Entry 3ADC (X-ray diffraction, 2.90 A resolution); this record covers chains A and C of the 4 polymer chains in the assembly.

# Chain A
Protein: L-seryl-tRNA(Sec) kinase
Organism: Methanocaldococcus jannaschii
Notes: EC 2.7.1.-
Reference sequence: Q58933 (PSTK_METJA); numbering as in UniProt (aligned over 1-248)
Amino-acid sequence (259 residues; row label = number of the first residue in the row; numbers below 1 keep their minus sign (Mse-10 is residue -10)):
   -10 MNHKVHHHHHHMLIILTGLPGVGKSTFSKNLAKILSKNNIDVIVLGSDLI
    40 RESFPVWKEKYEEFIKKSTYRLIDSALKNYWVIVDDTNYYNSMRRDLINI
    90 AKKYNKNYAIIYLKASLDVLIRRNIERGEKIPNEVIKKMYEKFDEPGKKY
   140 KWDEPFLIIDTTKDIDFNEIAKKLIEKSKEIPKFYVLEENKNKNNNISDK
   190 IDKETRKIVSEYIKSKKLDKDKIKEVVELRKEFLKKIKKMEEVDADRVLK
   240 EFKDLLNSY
Unresolved in the structure: -10 to -2, 180-183
Differences from the reference sequence: expression tag (-10 to 0)
Modified residues: Mse-10 (selenomethionine); Mse1, Mse82, Mse128, Mse229 (selenomethionine; parent Met)
Bound ions: Mg2+: Ser14 (together with AMP-PNP)
Ligand contacts: AMP-PNP (ANP; phosphoaminophosphonic acid-adenylate ester): Leu8, Pro9, Gly10, Val11, Gly12, Lys13, Ser14, Thr15, Asp37, Asp74, Thr76, Arg112, Arg116, Thr150
Swiss-Prot annotation at these positions:
  - binding site (ATP): Gly7 to Ser14

# Chain C
Molecule: selenocysteine tRNA
Sequence (92 nucleotides; numbered 1 to 76 plus 19 insertion-coded residues; 3 numbers in that range are skipped by the numbering (no residue carries them; nothing is unmodelled there); the number before each row is that of its first residue; a row labelled like 5A-5B holds insertion residues (5A, then the next letters in order)):
     1 GGCCG
 5A-5B CC
     6 GCCACCGGGGU
    18 GGU
   20A C
    21 CCCGGGCCGGACUUCAGAUCCGGCGCG
47A-47N CCCCGAGUGGGGCG
    48 C
    50 GGGGUUCAAUUCCCC
    66 GC
67A-67B GG
    68 CGGCCGCCA
Unresolved in the structure: 33-36

# How chain A and chain C interact
Residue-residue contacts - 64 pairs, chain A then chain C:
  Arg40(A) - C75(C)  hydrogen bond to the sugar
  Trp46(A) - C75(C)  stacking on the base
  Glu48(A) - C75(C)  phosphate contact
  Glu51(A) - C75(C)  sugar contact
  Lys55(A) - C74(C)  hydrogen bond to the base
  Thr76(A) - A76(C)  phosphate contact
  Tyr78(A) - C74(C)  sugar contact
  Tyr78(A) - A76(C)  sugar contact
  Tyr79(A) - G73(C)  stacking on the base
  Tyr79(A) - C74(C)  hydrogen bond to the phosphate
  Asn80(A) - G1(C)  hydrogen bond to the base
  Asn80(A) - C72(C)  base contact
  Asn80(A) - G73(C)  hydrogen bond to the base
  Ser81(A) - C72(C)  base contact
  Ser81(A) - G73(C)  hydrogen bond to the base
  Ser81(A) - C74(C)  base contact
  Mse82(A) - C74(C)  sugar contact
  Mse82(A) - A76(C)  phosphate contact
  Arg84(A) - C71(C)  salt bridge to the phosphate
  Arg84(A) - C72(C)  salt bridge to the phosphate
  Asp85(A) - C74(C)  hydrogen bond to the base
  Ile120(A) - A76(C)  base contact
  Val124(A) - A76(C)  base contact
  Mse128(A) - A76(C)  sugar contact
  Asp133(A) - G73(C)  hydrogen bond to the base
  Lys137(A) - G1(C)  salt bridge to the phosphate
  Lys138(A) - G1(C)  base contact
  Lys138(A) - G2(C)  hydrogen bond to the base
  Lys138(A) - C3(C)  base contact
  Lys138(A) - G70(C)  hydrogen bond to the base
  Lys138(A) - C71(C)  base contact
  Tyr139(A) - G69(C)  phosphate contact
  Tyr139(A) - G70(C)  hydrogen bond to the base
  Tyr139(A) - C71(C)  hydrogen bond to the base
  Lys140(A) - C68(C)  salt bridge to the phosphate
  Lys140(A) - G69(C)  hydrogen bond to the phosphate
  Trp141(A) - G69(C)  hydrogen bond to the phosphate
  Trp141(A) - G70(C)  hydrogen bond to the phosphate
  Asp191(A) - C22(C)  hydrogen bond to the sugar
  Lys192(A) - G15(C)  phosphate contact
  Lys192(A) - U16(C)  salt bridge to the phosphate
  Arg195(A) - G15(C)  base contact
  Arg195(A) - U16(C)  base contact
  Arg195(A) - G19(C)  salt bridge to the phosphate
  Arg195(A) - C20A(C)  hydrogen bond to the base
  Arg195(A) - C21(C)  hydrogen bond to the sugar
  Arg195(A) - U59(C)  hydrogen bond to the base
  Ser199(A) - G18(C)  sugar contact
  Ser199(A) - G19(C)  hydrogen bond to the base
  Ile202(A) - G19(C)  base contact
  Lys203(A) - G19(C)  hydrogen bond to the base
  Lys203(A) - C56(C)  base contact
  Lys209(A) - U20(C)  base contact
  Lys209(A) - C47M(C)  salt bridge to the phosphate
  Ile212(A) - G19(C)  base contact
  Ile212(A) - U20(C)  phosphate contact
  Val216(A) - G19(C)  sugar contact
  Val216(A) - U20(C)  phosphate contact
  Arg219(A) - C21(C)  hydrogen bond to the sugar
  Lys220(A) - C21(C)  salt bridge to the phosphate
  Lys220(A) - C22(C)  phosphate contact
  Lys224(A) - C41(C)  salt bridge to the phosphate
  Lys227(A) - C22(C)  hydrogen bond to the phosphate
  Lys227(A) - C23(C)  salt bridge to the phosphate
Interface residues without a listed pair, chain A (36 interface residues in all): Leu223
Interface residues without a listed pair, chain C (28 interface residues in all): G42, A57, G67B

# In short
Chain A and chain C form an interface of 36 and 28 residues respectively, with 23 hydrogen bonds, 10 salt
bridges and 2 aromatic stacking contacts. Polar pairs include Lys55(A)-C74(C), Asn80(A)-G1(C) and
Asn80(A)-G73(C). Chain A binds AMP-PNP. From UniProt: 8 ATP-binding residues on chain A.
Here chain A is L-seryl-tRNA(Sec) kinase (Methanocaldococcus jannaschii) and chain C is selenocysteine tRNA.
Entry 3ADC (Crystal structure of O-phosphoseryl-tRNA kinase complexed with selenocysteine tRNA and AMPPNP
(crystal type 2)) was determined by X-ray diffraction (same publication as 3ADB and 3ADD).
